6Z9Q - chains Y and K of the 16 polymer chains in the assembly; structure by electron microscopy, 5.70 A resolution (low resolution: residue-level contacts below are approximate; hydrogen-bond / salt-bridge calls are withheld).

[Chain Y]
Molecule: DNA-directed RNA polymerase subunit beta'
From: Escherichia coli
Notes: EC 2.7.7.6
UniProtKB: C3SIA2 (C3SIA2_ECOLX); residues 1-1407 here = UniProt positions 1-1407
Sequence (1416 residues; each row starts with the number of its first residue):
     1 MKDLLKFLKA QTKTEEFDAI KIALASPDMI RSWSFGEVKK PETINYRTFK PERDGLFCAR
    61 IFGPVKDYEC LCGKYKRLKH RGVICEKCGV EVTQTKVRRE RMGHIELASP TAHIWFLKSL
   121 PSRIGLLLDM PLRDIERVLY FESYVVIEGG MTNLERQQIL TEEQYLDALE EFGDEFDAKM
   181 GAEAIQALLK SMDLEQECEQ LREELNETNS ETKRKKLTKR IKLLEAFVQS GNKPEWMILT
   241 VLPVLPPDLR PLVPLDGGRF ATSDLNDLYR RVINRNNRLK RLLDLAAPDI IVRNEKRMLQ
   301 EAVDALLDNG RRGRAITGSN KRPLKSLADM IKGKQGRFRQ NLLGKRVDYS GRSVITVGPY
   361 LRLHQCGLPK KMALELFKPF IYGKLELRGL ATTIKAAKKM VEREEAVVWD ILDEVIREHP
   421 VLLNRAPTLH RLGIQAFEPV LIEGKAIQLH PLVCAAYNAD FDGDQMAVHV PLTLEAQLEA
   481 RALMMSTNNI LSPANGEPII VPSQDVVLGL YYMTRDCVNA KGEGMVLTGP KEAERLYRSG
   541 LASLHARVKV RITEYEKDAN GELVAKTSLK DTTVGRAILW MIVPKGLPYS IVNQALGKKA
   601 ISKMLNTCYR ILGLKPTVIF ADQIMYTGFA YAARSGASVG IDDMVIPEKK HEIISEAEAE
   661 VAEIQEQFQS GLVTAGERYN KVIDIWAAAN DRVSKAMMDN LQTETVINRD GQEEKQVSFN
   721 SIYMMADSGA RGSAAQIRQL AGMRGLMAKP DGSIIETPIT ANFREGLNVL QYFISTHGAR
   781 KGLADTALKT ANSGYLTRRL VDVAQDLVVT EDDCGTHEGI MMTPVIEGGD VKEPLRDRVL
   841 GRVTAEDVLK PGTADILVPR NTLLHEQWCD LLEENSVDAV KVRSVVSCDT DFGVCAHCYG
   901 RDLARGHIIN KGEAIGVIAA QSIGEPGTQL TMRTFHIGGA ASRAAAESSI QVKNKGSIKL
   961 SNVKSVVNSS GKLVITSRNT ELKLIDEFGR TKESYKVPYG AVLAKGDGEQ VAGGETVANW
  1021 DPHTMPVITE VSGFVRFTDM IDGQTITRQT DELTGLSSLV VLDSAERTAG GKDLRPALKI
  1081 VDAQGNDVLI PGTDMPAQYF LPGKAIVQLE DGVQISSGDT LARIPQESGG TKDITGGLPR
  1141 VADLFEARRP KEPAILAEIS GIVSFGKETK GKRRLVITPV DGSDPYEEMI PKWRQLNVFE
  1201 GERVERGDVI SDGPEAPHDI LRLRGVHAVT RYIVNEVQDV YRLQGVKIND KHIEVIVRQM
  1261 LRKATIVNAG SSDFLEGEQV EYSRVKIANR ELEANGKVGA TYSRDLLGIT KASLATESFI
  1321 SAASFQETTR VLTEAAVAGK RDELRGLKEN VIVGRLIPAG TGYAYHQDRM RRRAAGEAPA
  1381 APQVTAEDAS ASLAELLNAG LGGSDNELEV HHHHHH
Not modelled in the structure: 1-15, 1374-1416
Differences from the reference sequence: expression tag (1408-1416)
Ion coordination: Zn2+ site 1: Cys70, Cys72, Cys85, Cys88; Mg2+: Asp460, Asp462, Asp464 (shared with 1 residue of chain R); Zn2+ site 2: Cys814, Cys888, Cys895, Cys898
From the paper describing this entry:
  - mutagenesis - C72H, C85H, E86K: decreased growth in response to rhoY80C

[Chain K]
Molecule: non template strand
Sequence (50 nucleotides; row label = number of the first residue in the row; numbers below 1 keep their minus sign (DG-35 is residue -35)):
   -35 GGGCTGCGAA TAACGGCCGA GCAGCGTAGC ATTACTTGTG AGCGGATAAC
Not modelled in the structure: -23 to -19, -10 to -4, 13-14

[Interface between chain Y and chain K]
Pairs across the interface (25; chain Y residue first):
  Glu42(Y) with DG-15(K)
  Thr43(Y) with DG-15(K)
  Ile44(Y) with DG-15(K)
  Asn45(Y) with DA-16(K)
  Tyr46(Y) with DA-16(K); DG-15(K)
  Arg47(Y) with DA-16(K)
  Arg77(Y) with DG-30(K); DC-29(K)
  Leu78(Y) with DC-29(K)
  Lys79(Y) with DC-29(K)
  Leu120(Y) with DA5(K); DG6(K)
  Pro121(Y) with DG6(K)
  Pro131(Y) with DG8(K)
  Leu132(Y) with DC7(K)
  Arg270(Y) with DC-14(K)
  Arg271(Y) with DA-13(K)
  Asn274(Y) with DG-15(K); DC-14(K)
  Asp1143(Y) with DT3(K)
  Arg1148(Y) with DT3(K); DG4(K)
  Lys1311(Y) with DG4(K); DA5(K)
Also at the interface, not in a pair above, chain Y (22 interface residues in all): Pro41, His80, Lys1170
Also at the interface, not in a pair above, chain K (16 interface residues in all): DG-28, DG-17, DG2, DA12

[Summary]
22 residues of chain Y and 16 residues of chain K are in contact. The Zn2+ site 1 is built by Cys70(Y),
Cys72(Y), Cys85(Y) and Cys88(Y). The Mg2+ site is built by Asp460(Y), Asp462(Y) and Asp464(Y). From the paper:
C72H, C85H and E86K of chain Y reduce growth in response to rhoY80C.
Here chain Y is DNA-directed RNA polymerase subunit beta' (Escherichia coli) and chain K is non template
strand. Entry 6Z9Q (Transcription termination intermediate complex 2) was determined by electron microscopy
(same publication as 6Z9P, 6Z9R, 6Z9S, 6Z9T, 7ADB, 7ADC, 7ADD and 7ADE).
